Entry 7C7A (electron microscopy, 2.80 A resolution); this record covers chains A and L of the 13 polymer chains in the assembly.

# Chain A
Molecule: Ribonuclease MRP RNA subunit NME1
From: Saccharomyces cerevisiae (strain ATCC 204508 / S288c)
Sequence (340 nucleotides; row label = number of the first residue in the row):
     1 AAUCCAUGACCAAAGAAUCGUCACAAAUCGAAGCUUACAAAAUGGAGUAA
    51 AAUUUUGUUUACUCAGUAAUAUGCUUUGGGUUGAAAGUCUCCCACCAAUU
   101 CGUAUGCGGAAAACGUAAUGAGAUUUAAAAAUUUUAAAUUGUUUAAAUCA
   151 ACUCAUUAAGGAGGAUGCCCUUGGGUAUUCUGCUUCUUGACCUGGUACCU
   201 CUAUUGCAGGGUACUGGUGUUUUCUUCGGUACUGGAUUCCGUUUGUAUGG
   251 AAUCUAAACCAUAGUUAUGACGAUUGCUCUUUCCCGUGCUGGAUCGAGUA
   301 ACCCAAUGGAGCUUACUAUUCUUGGUCCAUGGAUUCACCC
Not modelled in the structure: 132-136, 336-340
Metal / ion sites: Mg2+ site 1: A86, G87 (shared with 1 residue of chain R); Mg2+ site 2: A86, A305, A306 (shared with 2 residues of chain R); Mg2+ site 3: G87 (shared with 1 residue of chain R)

# Chain L
Name: Ribonuclease MRP protein subunit RMP1
From: Saccharomyces cerevisiae (strain ATCC 204508 / S288c)
UniProt: Q12530 (RMP1_YEAST); residue numbers follow UniProt; this construct covers 1-201
Amino-acid sequence (201 residues; each row starts with the number of its first residue):
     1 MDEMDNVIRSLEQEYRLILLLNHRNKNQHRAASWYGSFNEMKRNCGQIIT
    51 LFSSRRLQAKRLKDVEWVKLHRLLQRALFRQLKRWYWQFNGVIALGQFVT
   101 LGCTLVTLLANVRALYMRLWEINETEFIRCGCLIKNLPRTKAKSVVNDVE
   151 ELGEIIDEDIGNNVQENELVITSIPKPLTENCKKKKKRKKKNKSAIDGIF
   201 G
Not modelled in the structure: 1-2, 134-201

# Chain A / chain L interface
Contacting residue pairs (23; chain A residue first):
  C92(A) - Arg30(L)  salt bridge to the phosphate
  A94(A) - Ala31(L)  phosphate contact
  U226(A) - His23(L)  hydrogen bond to the sugar
  U226(A) - Arg24(L)  hydrogen bond to the base
  U226(A) - Lys26(L)  hydrogen bond to the base
  U226(A) - Asn27(L)  hydrogen bond to the base
  C227(A) - His23(L)  base contact
  C227(A) - Lys26(L)  salt bridge to the phosphate
  G229(A) - Lys42(L)  salt bridge to the phosphate
  U230(A) - Asn39(L)  base contact
  U230(A) - Arg43(L)  phosphate contact
  U230(A) - Gln47(L)  hydrogen bond to the phosphate
  A231(A) - Asn39(L)  base contact
  A231(A) - Arg43(L)  salt bridge to the phosphate
  C232(A) - Glu40(L)  phosphate contact
  C232(A) - Arg80(L)  base contact
  C232(A) - Gln81(L)  hydrogen bond to the phosphate
  C232(A) - Arg84(L)  sugar contact
  U233(A) - Arg84(L)  sugar contact
  A251(A) - Arg80(L)  salt bridge to the phosphate
  U255(A) - Lys83(L)  base contact
  A256(A) - Trp87(L)  hydrogen bond to the base
  A257(A) - Trp87(L)  base contact
Other interface residues (no listed pair), chain A (17 interface residues in all): C91, C93, G228, A252
Other interface residues (no listed pair), chain L (22 interface residues in all): Leu19, Asn22, Asn25, Gly36, Gln75, Phe79

# Overview
Chain A and chain L form an interface of 17 and 22 residues respectively, with 7 hydrogen bonds and 5 salt
bridges. Among the polar pairs are U226(A)-Arg24(L), U226(A)-Lys26(L) and U226(A)-Asn27(L). The Mg2+ site 1 is
built by A86(A) and G87(A).
Chain A is Ribonuclease MRP RNA subunit NME1 and chain L is Ribonuclease MRP protein subunit RMP1, both from
Saccharomyces cerevisiae (strain ATCC 204508 / S288c); the structure, Cryo-EM structure of yeast Ribonuclease
MRP with substrate ITS1, was determined by electron microscopy (same publication as 7C79).
